Entry 8FRS (electron microscopy, 3.96 A resolution); this record covers chains F and G of the 14 polymer chains in the assembly.

# Chain F (and G)
Name: Major structural protein
Organism: Pseudomonas phage vB_PaeM_E217
Notes: chain G of this document is another copy of the same molecule, construct and numbering; everything in this record applies to it too
UniProtKB: A0A2K8HL59 (A0A2K8HL59_9CAUD); residue numbers follow UniProt; this construct covers 66-382
Chain sequence (317 residues; numbered 66 to 382; the number before each row is that of its first residue):
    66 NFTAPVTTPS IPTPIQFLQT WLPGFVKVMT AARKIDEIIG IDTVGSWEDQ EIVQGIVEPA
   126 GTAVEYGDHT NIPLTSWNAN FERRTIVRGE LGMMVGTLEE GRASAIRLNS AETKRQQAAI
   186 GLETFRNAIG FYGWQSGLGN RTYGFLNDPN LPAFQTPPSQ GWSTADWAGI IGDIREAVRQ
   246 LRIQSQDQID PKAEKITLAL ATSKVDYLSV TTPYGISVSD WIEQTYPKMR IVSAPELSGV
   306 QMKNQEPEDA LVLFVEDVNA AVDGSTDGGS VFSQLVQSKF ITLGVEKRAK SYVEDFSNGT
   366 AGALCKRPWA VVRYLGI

# Interface between chain F and chain G
Pairs across the interface - 26 pairs, chain F then chain G:
  Glu113(F) - Thr162(G)
  Glu113(F) - Leu163(G)
  Glu113(F) - Gly166(G)
  Glu113(F) - Arg167(G)
  Gln115(F) - Arg167(G)
  Glu123(F) - Pro70(G)
  Glu123(F) - Val71(G)
  Glu123(F) - Thr72(G)
  Trp142(F) - Pro77(G)  hydrophobic
  Asn143(F) - Thr72(G)  hydrogen bond
  Asn143(F) - Thr73(G)  hydrogen bond (side chain-backbone)
  Asn143(F) - Pro74(G)
  Asn143(F) - Ser75(G)  hydrogen bond (side chain-backbone)
  Ala144(F) - Ser75(G)
  Asn145(F) - Thr72(G)
  Asn145(F) - Thr73(G)
  Asn145(F) - Ser75(G)
  Phe146(F) - Pro77(G)
  Arg153(F) - Arg167(G)
  Glu155(F) - Lys355(G)  salt bridge
  Leu348(F) - Ala354(G)
  Leu348(F) - Lys355(G)
  Gly349(F) - Ala354(G)
  Glu351(F) - Arg353(G)
  Glu351(F) - Ala354(G)  hydrogen bond (side chain-backbone)
  Asp360(F) - Lys355(G)
Also at the interface, not in a pair above, chain F (17 interface residues in all): Trp112, Asp114, Ile121
Also at the interface, not in a pair above, chain G (15 interface residues in all): Pro79

# In short
17 residues of chain F face 15 of chain G across their interface, with 4 hydrogen bonds and 1 salt bridge.
Polar pairs include Glu155(F)-Lys355(G), Asn143(F)-Thr72(G) and Asn143(F)-Thr73(G).
Both chains are Major structural protein (Pseudomonas phage vB_PaeM_E217). Entry 8FRS (Pseudomonas phage E217
5-fold vertex (capsid and decorating proteins)) was determined by electron microscopy together with 8ENV,
8FUV, 8FVG and 8FVH from the same study.
